4F5N - chains A and T of the 4 polymer chains in the assembly; structure by X-ray diffraction, 1.80 A resolution.

# Chain A
Molecule: DNA polymerase beta
Organism: Homo sapiens
Notes: EC 2.7.7.7, 4.2.99.-
UniProtKB: P06746 (DPOLB_HUMAN); residues 1-335 here = UniProt positions 1-335
Amino-acid sequence (335 residues; numbered 1 to 335; the number before each row is that of its first residue):
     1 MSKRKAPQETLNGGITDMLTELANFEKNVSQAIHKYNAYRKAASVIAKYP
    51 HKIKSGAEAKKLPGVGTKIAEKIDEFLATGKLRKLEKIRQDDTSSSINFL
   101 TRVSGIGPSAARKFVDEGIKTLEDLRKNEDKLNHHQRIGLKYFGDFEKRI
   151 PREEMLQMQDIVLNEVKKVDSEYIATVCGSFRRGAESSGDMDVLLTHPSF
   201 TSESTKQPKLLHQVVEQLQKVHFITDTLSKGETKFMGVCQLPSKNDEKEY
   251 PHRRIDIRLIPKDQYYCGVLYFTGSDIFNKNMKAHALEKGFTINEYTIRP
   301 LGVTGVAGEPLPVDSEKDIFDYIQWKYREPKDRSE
Not modelled in the structure: 1-7, 205-207, 244-245
Sequence notes: engineered mutation Lys283 (Arg in P06746)
Bound ions: Na+ site 1: Lys60, Leu62, Val65 (shared with 1 residue of chain D); Na+ site 2 near Thr101 (its only coordinating residue here); Na+ site 3: Thr101, Val103, Ile106 (shared with 1 residue of chain P)
Residues lining bound ligands: 6CF (2'-deoxy-5'-O-[(S)-{difluoro[(S)-hydroxy(phosphonooxy)phosphoryl]methyl}(hydroxy)phosphoryl]cytidine): Arg149, Gly179, Ser180, Arg183, Ser187, Ser188, Gly189, Asp190, Tyr271, Phe272, Thr273, Gly274, Ser275, Asp276, Asn279
Swiss-Prot annotation at these positions:
  - region: Arg183 to Asp192 (DNA-binding)
  - active site: Lys72 (Nucleophile)
  - binding site (K(+)): Lys60, Leu62, Val65, Thr101, Val103, Ile106
  - binding site (Na(+)): Lys60, Leu62, Val65, Thr101, Val103, Ile106
  - binding site (dATP): Arg149, Ser180, Arg183, Gly189, Asp190
  - binding site (dCTP): Arg149, Ser180, Arg183, Gly189, Asp190
  - binding site (dGTP): Arg149, Ser180, Arg183, Gly189, Asp190, Asp192
  - binding site (dTTP): Arg149, Ser180, Arg183, Gly189, Asp190
  - binding site (Mg(2+)): Asp190, Asp192, Asp256
  - modified residue: Lys72 (N6-acetyllysine), Arg83 (Omega-N-methylarginine), Arg152 (Omega-N-methylarginine)
  - cross-link (Glycyl lysine isopeptide (Lys-Gly)): Lys41 (interchain with G-Cter in ubiquitin), Lys61 (interchain with G-Cter in ubiquitin), Lys81 (interchain with G-Cter in ubiquitin)
  - natural variant: Leu22 (L22P: Found in a gastric cancer sample; uncertain significance), Tyr39 (Y39C: Found in a gastric cancer sample; uncertain significance), Gly118 (G118V: Decreased DNA-directed DNA polymerase activity), Arg137 (R137Q: Decreased function in base-excision repair), Arg149 (R149I: Decreased DNA-directed DNA polymerase activity), Asp160 (D160N: Found in a gastric cancer sample; uncertain significance), Cys239 (C239R: Found in a gastric cancer sample; uncertain significance), Lys289 (K289M: Found in a colon cancer sample; uncertain significance), Asn294 (N294D: Found in a gastric cancer sample; uncertain significance), Glu295 (E295K: Found in a gastric cancer sample; uncertain significance)
  - mutagenesis: Phe25 (F25W: No effect on 5'-dRP lyase activity. Decreased ssDNA binding), His34 (H34G: Decreased 5'-dRP lyase activity. Decreased ssDNA binding), Lys35 (K35A: Decreased 5'-dRP lyase activity. Decreased ssDNA binding. Loss of 5'-dRP lyase activity; when associated with A-68 and A-72. Decreased ssDNA binding; when associated with A-68 and A-72 ...), Tyr39 (Y39F: No effect on 5'-dRP lyase activity; Y39Q: Abolishes DNA polymerase and 5'-dRP lyase activity), Lys41 (K41R: Abolishes ubiquitination; when associated with R-61 and R-81), Lys60 (K60A: Decreased 5'-dRP lyase activity. Decreased ssDNA binding), Lys61 (K61R: Abolishes ubiquitination; when associated with R-41 and R-81), Lys68 (K68A: No effect on 5'-dRP lyase activity. Decreased ssDNA binding. Loss of 5'-dRP lyase activity; when associated with A-35 and A-72. Decreased ssDNA binding; when associated with A-35 and A-72 ...), Glu71 (E71Q: No effect on 5'-dRP lyase activity. No effect on structure shown by circular dichroism. No effect on ssDNA binding), Lys72 (K72A: Severely reduced 5'-dRP lyase activity. Does not affect ssDNA binding. Loss of 5'-dRP lyase activity; when associated with A-35 and A-68. Decreased ssDNA binding ...), Glu75 (E75A: Slightly decreased 5'-dRP lyase activity. Decreased ssDNA binding. No effect on structure shown by circular dichroism), Lys81 (K81R: Abolishes ubiquitination; when associated with R-41 and R-61), 5 further mutagenesis entries in UniProt
What the authors report for this chain:
  - mutagenesis - R283K: decreased catalytic activity
  - binding site for 6CF: Arg149, Ser180, Arg183, Gly189, Asp276, Asn279

# Chain T
Molecule: 16-nt DNA strand
Sequence (16 nucleotides; numbered 1 to 16; the number before each row is that of its first residue):
     1 CCGACGGCGCATCAGC

# Interface between chain A and chain T
Contacting residue pairs (15; chain A residue first):
  His34(A) - DC5(T)  stacking on the base
  Asn133(A) - DT12(T)  phosphate contact
  His134(A) - DT12(T)  phosphate contact
  Ser229(A) - DC10(T)  phosphate contact
  Ser229(A) - DA11(T)  phosphate contact
  Lys230(A) - DC10(T)  hydrogen bond to the phosphate
  Lys230(A) - DA11(T)  hydrogen bond to the phosphate
  Gly231(A) - DC10(T)  phosphate contact
  Glu232(A) - DC10(T)  hydrogen bond to the phosphate
  Thr233(A) - DG9(T)  hydrogen bond to the phosphate
  Thr233(A) - DC10(T)  hydrogen bond to the phosphate
  Lys234(A) - DG9(T)  hydrogen bond to the base
  Lys234(A) - DC10(T)  hydrogen bond to the phosphate
  Tyr271(A) - DG6(T)  hydrogen bond to the base
  Tyr296(A) - DC8(T)  sugar contact
Other interface residues (no listed pair), chain A (12 interface residues in all): Leu228

# Overview
Chain A and chain T form an interface of 12 and 7 residues respectively, with 8 hydrogen bonds and 1 aromatic
stacking contact. Polar pairs include Lys234(A)-DG9(T), Tyr271(A)-DG6(T) and Lys230(A)-DC10(T). Chain A binds
compound 6CF. From the paper: a binding site for 6CF at Arg149(A), Ser180(A) and Arg183(A) among others; R283K
of chain A reduces catalytic activity.
Here chain A is DNA polymerase beta (Homo sapiens) and chain T is a 16-nt DNA strand. Entry 4F5N (Open ternary
complex of R283K DNA polymerase beta with a metal free dCTP analog) was determined by X-ray diffraction (same
publication as 4F5O, 4F5P, 4F5Q and 4F5R).
